PDB entry 2HY1 | X-ray diffraction, 1.93 A resolution | chain A

Chain A:
Molecule: Rv0805
Organism: Mycobacterium tuberculosis
Notes: EC 3.1.4.17; fragment: catalytic core (residues 1-278)
Reference sequence: O06629 (O06629_MYCTU); numbering as in UniProt (aligned over 3-278)
Sequence (280 residues; each row starts with the number of its first residue; numbers below 1 keep their minus sign (Gly-1 is residue -1)):
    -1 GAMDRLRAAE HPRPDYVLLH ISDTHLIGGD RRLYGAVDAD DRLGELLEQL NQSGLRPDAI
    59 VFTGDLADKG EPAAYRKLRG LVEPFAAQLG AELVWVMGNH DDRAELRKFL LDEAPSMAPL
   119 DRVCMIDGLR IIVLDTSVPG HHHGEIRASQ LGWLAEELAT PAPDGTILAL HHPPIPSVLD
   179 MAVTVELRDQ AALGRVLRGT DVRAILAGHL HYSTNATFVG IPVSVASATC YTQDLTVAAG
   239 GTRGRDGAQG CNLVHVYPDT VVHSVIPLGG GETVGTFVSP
Not modelled in the structure: -1 to 9, 26-35, 229-247, 266-278
Differences from the reference sequence: cloning artifact (-1 to 2)
Bound ions: Fe ion: Asp21, His23, Asp63, His209 (together with phosphate ion); Mn2+: Asp63, Asn97, His169, His207 (together with phosphate ion)

Overview:
Asp21, His23, Asp63 and His209 coordinate a Fe ion ion. Asp63, Asn97, His169 and His207 coordinate Mn2+.
Chain A is Rv0805 (Mycobacterium tuberculosis); the structure, Crystal structure of Rv0805, was determined by
X-ray diffraction, deposited together with 2HYP.
